Entry 1G27 (X-ray diffraction, 2.10 A resolution); this record covers chain A.

Chain A:
Molecule: Polypeptide deformylase
From: Escherichia coli
Notes: EC 3.5.1.31
UniProt: P0A6K3 (DEF_ECOLI); residue numbers follow UniProt; this construct covers 1-168
Amino-acid sequence (168 residues; numbered 1 to 168; the number before each row is that of its first residue):
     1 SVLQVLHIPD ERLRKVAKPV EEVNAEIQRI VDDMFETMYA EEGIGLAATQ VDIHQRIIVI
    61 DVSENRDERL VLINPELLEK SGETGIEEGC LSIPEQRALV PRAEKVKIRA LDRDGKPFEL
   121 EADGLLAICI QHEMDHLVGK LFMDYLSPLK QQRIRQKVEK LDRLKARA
Disordered / not traced: 165-168
Metal / ion sites: Ni2+: Cys90, His132, His136 (together with bb-3497)
Ligand contacts: bb-3497 (BB1; 2-[(formyl-hydroxy-amino)-methyl]-hexanoic acid (1-dimethylcarbamoyl-2,2-dimethyl-propyl)-amide): Glu42, Gly43, Ile44, Gly45, Leu46, Gln50, Ile86, Glu87, Glu88, Gly89, Cys90, Leu91, Ser92, Arg97, Ile128, Cys129, His132, Glu133, His136
Reported in the primary citation:
  - Ni2+ coordination: Cys90, His132, His136
  - binding site for bb-3497: Ile44, Gln50, Ile86, Glu88, Gly89, Leu91, Arg97, His132, Glu133
  - catalytic residues: Gln50, Leu91 (proposed by the authors, not directly observed)

Overview:
Bound to chain A: bb-3497. The Ni2+ site is built by Cys90, His132 and His136. From the paper: catalytic
residues Gln50 and Leu91; a binding site for bb-3497 at Ile44, Gln50 and Ile86 among others.
Chain A is Polypeptide deformylase (Escherichia coli); the structure, Crystal structure of e.coli polypeptide
deformylase complexed with the inhibitor bb-3497, was determined by X-ray diffraction, deposited together with
1G2A.
